8D4I - chains A and C; structure by X-ray diffraction, 1.32 A resolution.

[Chain A (and C)]
Name: D-ornithine/D-lysine decarboxylase
Organism: Salmonella enterica subsp. enterica serovar Typhimurium
Notes: EC 4.1.1.116; chain C of this document is another copy of the same molecule, construct and numbering; everything in this record applies to it too
UniProt: Q8ZNC4 (DOKDC_SALTY); numbering as in UniProt (aligned over 1-465)
Chain sequence (477 residues; each row starts with the number of its first residue):
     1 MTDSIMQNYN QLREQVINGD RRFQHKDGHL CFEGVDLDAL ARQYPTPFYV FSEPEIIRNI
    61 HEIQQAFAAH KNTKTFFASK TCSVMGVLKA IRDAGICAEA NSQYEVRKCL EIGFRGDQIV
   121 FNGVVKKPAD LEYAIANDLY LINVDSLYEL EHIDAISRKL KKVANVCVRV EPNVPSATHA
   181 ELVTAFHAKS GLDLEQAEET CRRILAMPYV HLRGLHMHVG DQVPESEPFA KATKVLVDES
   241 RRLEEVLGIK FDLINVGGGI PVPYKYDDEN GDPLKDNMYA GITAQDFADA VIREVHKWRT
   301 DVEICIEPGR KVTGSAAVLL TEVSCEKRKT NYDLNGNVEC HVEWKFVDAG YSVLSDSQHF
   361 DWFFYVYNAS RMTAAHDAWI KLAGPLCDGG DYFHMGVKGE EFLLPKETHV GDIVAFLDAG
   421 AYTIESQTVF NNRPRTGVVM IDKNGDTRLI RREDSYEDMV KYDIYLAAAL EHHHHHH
Disordered / not traced: 176-181, 469-477 (chain C: 177-181, 468-477)
Sequence notes: engineered mutation Phe430 (Tyr in Q8ZNC4); expression tag (466-477)
Modified / non-standard residues: Lys80 ((2S)-2-amino-6-[[3-hydroxy-2-methyl-5-(phosphonooxymethyl)pyridin-4-yl]methylideneamino]hexanoic acid; LLP)
Ion coordination: Na+: Ile204, Leu205, Met207, Val210
Small-molecule neighbours: 1,4-diaminobutane (PUT): Gln358, His359, Asp361
UniProt features mapped onto this chain:
  - active site: Cys387 (Proton donor)
  - binding site (pyridoxal 5'-phosphate): Gly259, Glu307 to Arg310, Tyr422
  - modified residue: Lys80 (N6-(pyridoxal phosphate)lysine)

[Chain A / chain C interface]
Residue-residue contacts (195):
  Thr46(A) - Lys127(C)
  Lys80(A) - Cys387(C)
  Lys80(A) - Phe430(C)
  Lys80(A) - Asn431(C)
  Ser83(A) - Asn432(C)  hydrogen bond
  Val84(A) - Asp463(C)
  Met85(A) - Asp463(C)  hydrogen bond (backbone-side chain)
  Met85(A) - Tyr465(C)  hydrophobic
  Lys89(A) - Leu466(C)
  Asn101(A) - Cys387(C)  hydrogen bond
  Asn101(A) - Asn431(C)
  Ser102(A) - Asn431(C)  hydrogen bond (side chain-backbone)
  Ser102(A) - Asn432(C)  hydrogen bond (side chain-backbone)
  Tyr104(A) - Asn432(C)
  Tyr104(A) - Tyr456(C)
  Tyr104(A) - Met459(C)  hydrophobic
  Glu105(A) - Asn431(C)
  Glu105(A) - Asn432(C)  hydrogen bond
  Arg107(A) - Tyr456(C)
  Arg107(A) - Glu457(C)  salt bridge
  Lys108(A) - Asn432(C)  hydrogen bond
  Lys108(A) - Tyr456(C)
  Lys108(A) - Met459(C)
  Lys108(A) - Val460(C)
  Glu111(A) - Tyr456(C)  hydrogen bond
  Glu111(A) - Tyr465(C)  hydrogen bond
  Asn122(A) - Cys387(C)
  Gly123(A) - Cys387(C)
  Val124(A) - Cys325(C)
  Val124(A) - Phe346(C)  hydrophobic
  Val124(A) - Gly384(C)
  Val124(A) - Pro385(C)  hydrophobic
  Val125(A) - Ser324(C)
  Val125(A) - Phe346(C)  hydrophobic
  Val125(A) - Pro385(C)  hydrophobic
  Lys127(A) - Thr46(C)
  Lys127(A) - Ser324(C)
  Lys127(A) - Asp348(C)  salt bridge
  Asp145(A) - Lys327(C)  salt bridge
  Ser146(A) - Cys325(C)  hydrogen bond
  Ser146(A) - Lys327(C)
  Tyr148(A) - Cys325(C)  hydrophobic
  Tyr148(A) - Glu326(C)
  Tyr148(A) - Val410(C)
  Val183(A) - Asn331(C)
  Thr184(A) - Asn331(C)
  Ala185(A) - Lys329(C)
  Ala185(A) - Asn331(C)
  Ala185(A) - Val342(C)
  Ala185(A) - Trp344(C)  hydrogen bond (backbone-side chain)
  Phe186(A) - Asn331(C)
  Phe186(A) - Cys340(C)  hydrophobic
  Phe186(A) - Val342(C)  hydrophobic
  Phe186(A) - Trp344(C)
  Phe186(A) - Lys381(C)  hydrogen bond (backbone-side chain)
  Phe186(A) - Tyr392(C)
  His187(A) - Tyr392(C)
  His187(A) - Glu400(C)
  Ala188(A) - Lys329(C)  hydrogen bond (backbone-side chain)
  Lys189(A) - Lys327(C)  hydrogen bond (backbone-side chain)
  Lys189(A) - Trp344(C)
  Lys189(A) - Phe346(C)
  Lys189(A) - Ala383(C)
  Lys189(A) - Gly384(C)  hydrogen bond (side chain-backbone)
  Lys189(A) - Leu386(C)  hydrogen bond (side chain-backbone)
  Lys189(A) - Asp388(C)
  Lys189(A) - Asp391(C)  salt bridge
  Ser190(A) - Lys327(C)
  Ser190(A) - Lys329(C)  hydrogen bond (backbone-side chain)
  Gly191(A) - Lys327(C)  hydrogen bond (backbone-side chain)
  Gly191(A) - Lys329(C)
  Asp193(A) - Lys329(C)
  Asp193(A) - Thr330(C)  hydrogen bond (side chain-backbone)
  Glu195(A) - Tyr332(C)
  Ser324(A) - Val125(C)
  Ser324(A) - Lys127(C)
  Cys325(A) - Val124(C)
  Cys325(A) - Ser146(C)  hydrogen bond
  Glu326(A) - Tyr148(C)
  Lys327(A) - Asp145(C)  salt bridge
  Lys327(A) - Ser146(C)
  Lys327(A) - Lys189(C)  hydrogen bond (side chain-backbone)
  Lys327(A) - Ser190(C)
  Lys327(A) - Gly191(C)  hydrogen bond (side chain-backbone)
  Lys329(A) - Ala185(C)
  Lys329(A) - Ala188(C)  hydrogen bond (side chain-backbone)
  Lys329(A) - Ser190(C)  hydrogen bond (side chain-backbone)
  Lys329(A) - Gly191(C)
  Lys329(A) - Asp193(C)
  Thr330(A) - Asp193(C)  hydrogen bond (backbone-side chain)
  Asn331(A) - Asn173(C)  hydrogen bond
  Asn331(A) - Val183(C)
  Asn331(A) - Thr184(C)
  Asn331(A) - Ala185(C)  hydrogen bond (side chain-backbone)
  Asn331(A) - Phe186(C)
  Tyr332(A) - Glu195(C)
  Cys340(A) - Phe186(C)  hydrophobic
  Val342(A) - Ala185(C)
  Val342(A) - Phe186(C)  hydrophobic
  Trp344(A) - Ala185(C)  hydrogen bond (side chain-backbone)
  Trp344(A) - Phe186(C)
  Trp344(A) - Ala188(C)
  Trp344(A) - Lys189(C)
  Phe346(A) - Val124(C)  hydrophobic
  Phe346(A) - Val125(C)  hydrophobic
  Phe346(A) - Lys189(C)
  Asp348(A) - Lys127(C)  salt bridge
  His359(A) - His359(C)
  His359(A) - Phe360(C)
  Phe360(A) - His359(C)
  Lys381(A) - Phe186(C)  hydrogen bond (side chain-backbone)
  Ala383(A) - Lys189(C)
  Gly384(A) - Val124(C)
  Gly384(A) - Lys189(C)  hydrogen bond (backbone-side chain)
  Pro385(A) - Val124(C)  hydrophobic
  Pro385(A) - Val125(C)  hydrophobic
  Leu386(A) - Lys189(C)  hydrogen bond (backbone-side chain)
  Cys387(A) - Lys80(C)
  Cys387(A) - Asn101(C)  hydrogen bond
  Cys387(A) - Asn122(C)  hydrogen bond (side chain-backbone)
  Cys387(A) - Gly123(C)
  Asp388(A) - Lys189(C)
  Asp391(A) - Lys189(C)  salt bridge
  Tyr392(A) - His187(C)
  Glu400(A) - His187(C)
  Val410(A) - Tyr148(C)
  Tyr422(A) - Phe430(C)  hydrophobic
  Glu425(A) - Thr428(C)
  Glu425(A) - Val429(C)  hydrogen bond (backbone-backbone)
  Glu425(A) - Phe430(C)  hydrogen bond (backbone-backbone)
  Ser426(A) - Thr428(C)
  Gln427(A) - Gln427(C)
  Gln427(A) - Thr428(C)
  Thr428(A) - Glu425(C)
  Thr428(A) - Ser426(C)
  Thr428(A) - Gln427(C)
  Thr428(A) - Thr428(C)
  Val429(A) - Glu425(C)  hydrogen bond (backbone-backbone)
  Val429(A) - Arg435(C)
  Phe430(A) - Lys80(C)
  Phe430(A) - Tyr422(C)  hydrophobic
  Phe430(A) - Glu425(C)  hydrogen bond (backbone-backbone)
  Asn431(A) - Lys80(C)
  Asn431(A) - Asn101(C)
  Asn431(A) - Ser102(C)  hydrogen bond (backbone-side chain)
  Asn431(A) - Glu105(C)
  Asn432(A) - Ser83(C)  hydrogen bond
  Asn432(A) - Ser102(C)  hydrogen bond (backbone-side chain)
  Asn432(A) - Tyr104(C)
  Asn432(A) - Glu105(C)  hydrogen bond
  Asn432(A) - Lys108(C)  hydrogen bond
  Asn432(A) - Glu425(C)
  Arg435(A) - Val429(C)
  Arg435(A) - Arg435(C)
  Arg435(A) - Tyr462(C)  hydrogen bond
  Leu449(A) - Ile464(C)
  Ile450(A) - Asp463(C)
  Ile450(A) - Ile464(C)  hydrogen bond (backbone-backbone)
  Arg451(A) - Tyr462(C)
  Arg451(A) - Asp463(C)
  Arg451(A) - Ile464(C)
  Arg452(A) - Lys461(C)  hydrogen bond (side chain-backbone)
  Arg452(A) - Tyr462(C)  hydrogen bond (backbone-backbone)
  Arg452(A) - Ile464(C)
  Asp454(A) - Tyr462(C)
  Tyr456(A) - Tyr104(C)
  Tyr456(A) - Arg107(C)
  Tyr456(A) - Lys108(C)
  Tyr456(A) - Glu111(C)  hydrogen bond
  Glu457(A) - Arg107(C)  salt bridge
  Asp458(A) - Tyr462(C)
  Met459(A) - Tyr104(C)  hydrophobic
  Met459(A) - Lys108(C)
  Val460(A) - Met85(C)  hydrophobic
  Val460(A) - Lys108(C)
  Lys461(A) - Arg452(C)  hydrogen bond (backbone-side chain)
  Lys461(A) - Lys461(C)
  Lys461(A) - Tyr462(C)
  Tyr462(A) - Arg435(C)  hydrogen bond
  Tyr462(A) - Arg451(C)
  Tyr462(A) - Arg452(C)  hydrogen bond (backbone-backbone)
  Tyr462(A) - Asp454(C)
  Tyr462(A) - Asp458(C)
  Tyr462(A) - Lys461(C)  hydrogen bond
  Tyr462(A) - Tyr462(C)  hydrogen bond
  Asp463(A) - Val84(C)
  Asp463(A) - Met85(C)  hydrogen bond (side chain-backbone)
  Asp463(A) - Ile450(C)
  Asp463(A) - Arg451(C)
  Ile464(A) - Leu449(C)  hydrophobic
  Ile464(A) - Ile450(C)  hydrogen bond (backbone-backbone)
  Tyr465(A) - Met85(C)  hydrophobic
  Tyr465(A) - Glu111(C)  hydrogen bond
  Tyr465(A) - Ile112(C)  hydrophobic
  Ala468(A) - Glu111(C)
Also at the interface, not in a pair above, chain A (97 interface residues in all): Ile112, Glu149, Glu171, Asn173, Gln196, Arg328, Val347, Tyr351, Gln358, Gly389, Arg433, Pro434, Ser455
Also at the interface, not in a pair above, chain C (98 interface residues in all): Glu149, Glu171, Gln196, Glu322, Arg328, Val347, Tyr351, Gln358, Gly389, Arg433, Pro434, Ser455, Ala467

[In short]
Chain A and chain C form an interface of 97 and 98 residues respectively; the contacts include 55 hydrogen
bonds and 8 salt bridges. Polar contacts include Arg107(A)-Glu457(C), Lys127(A)-Asp348(C) and
Asp145(A)-Lys327(C). Ligands of chain A: 1,4-diaminobutane.
Chain A and chain C are both D-ornithine/D-lysine decarboxylase (Salmonella enterica subsp. enterica serovar
Typhimurium); the structure, Structure of Y430F D-ornithine/D-lysine decarboxylase complex with putrescine,
was determined by X-ray diffraction, deposited together with 8D2Y, 8D5D, 8D5R and 8D88.
